PDB entry 2Q53 | X-ray diffraction, 2.01 A resolution | chain A

# Chain A
Name: Uncharacterized protein C7orf24
Source organism: Homo sapiens
Reference sequence: O75223 (CG024_HUMAN); numbering as in UniProt (aligned over 2-188)
Chain sequence (188 residues; row label = number of the first residue in the row):
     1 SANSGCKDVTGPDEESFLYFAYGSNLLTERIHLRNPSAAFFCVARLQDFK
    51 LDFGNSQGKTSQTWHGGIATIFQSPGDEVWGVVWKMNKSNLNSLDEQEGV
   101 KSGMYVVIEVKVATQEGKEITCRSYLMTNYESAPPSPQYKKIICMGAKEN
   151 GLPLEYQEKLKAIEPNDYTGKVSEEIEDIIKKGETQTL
Not modelled in the structure: 1-13, 183-188
Construct notes: expression tag (1); modified residue (86, 104, 127, 145)
Modified positions: Mse86, Mse104, Mse127, Mse145 (selenomethionine; parent Met)
Swiss-Prot annotation at these positions:
  - active site: E98 (Proton acceptor)
  - binding site (substrate): Y19 to S24, Y139
  - modified residue: S173 (Phosphoserine)

# Summary
UniProt lists active-site residue E98 and 7 substrate-binding residues.
Chain A is Uncharacterized protein C7orf24 (Homo sapiens); the structure, Ensemble refinement of the crystal
structure of uncharacterized protein loc79017 from Homo sapiens, was determined by X-ray diffraction (same
publication as 2I5T).
